PDB entry 7OR6 | X-ray diffraction, 2.12 A resolution | chains AAA and BBB

# Chain AAA (and BBB)
Name: Protein P-30
Source organism: Lithobates pipiens
Notes: EC 3.1.27.-; chain BBB of this document is another copy of the same molecule, construct and numbering; everything in this record applies to it too
Reference sequence: P22069 (RNP30_LITPI); residue numbers follow UniProt; this construct covers 2-104
Amino-acid sequence (105 residues; row label = number of the first residue in the row; numbering starts at 0):
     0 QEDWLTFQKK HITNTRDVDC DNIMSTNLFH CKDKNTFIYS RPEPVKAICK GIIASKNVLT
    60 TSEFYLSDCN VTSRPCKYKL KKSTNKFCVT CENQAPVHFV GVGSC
Not modelled in the structure: 0
Differences from the reference sequence: insertion (1)
Modified residues: Glu1 (pyroglutamic acid; PCA)
UniProt features mapped onto this chain:
  - active site: His10 (Proton acceptor), His97 (Proton donor)
  - binding site (substrate): Lys31 to Thr35
  - modified residue: Gln0 (Pyrrolidone carboxylic acid)
Disulfides: Cys19-Cys68, Cys30-Cys75, Cys48-Cys90, Cys87-Cys104

# Interface between chain AAA and chain BBB
Pairs across the interface (85):
  Glu1(AAA) - Val96(BBB)  hydrogen bond (backbone-backbone)
  Glu1(AAA) - His97(BBB)
  Asp2(AAA) - Val96(BBB)
  Trp3(AAA) - Pro41(BBB)
  Trp3(AAA) - Lys45(BBB)
  Trp3(AAA) - Ala94(BBB)  hydrophobic
  Trp3(AAA) - Pro95(BBB)
  Phe6(AAA) - Val44(BBB)  hydrophobic
  Phe6(AAA) - Val88(BBB)  hydrophobic
  Phe6(AAA) - Pro95(BBB)
  Phe6(AAA) - Val96(BBB)
  Phe6(AAA) - His97(BBB)
  Phe6(AAA) - Phe98(BBB)
  Gln7(AAA) - Pro41(BBB)
  Lys8(AAA) - Leu27(BBB)
  Lys8(AAA) - Phe28(BBB)
  Lys9(AAA) - Leu27(BBB)
  Lys9(AAA) - Phe28(BBB)
  Lys9(AAA) - Asn34(BBB)  hydrogen bond (backbone-side chain)
  Lys9(AAA) - Phe36(BBB)
  His10(AAA) - Asn34(BBB)  hydrogen bond
  His10(AAA) - Thr35(BBB)  hydrogen bond (side chain-backbone)
  His10(AAA) - Phe36(BBB)
  His10(AAA) - Ile37(BBB)  hydrogen bond (backbone-backbone)
  His10(AAA) - Phe98(BBB)
  Ile11(AAA) - Ile37(BBB)
  Ile11(AAA) - Ser39(BBB)
  Ile11(AAA) - Val44(BBB)  hydrophobic
  Thr12(AAA) - Val17(BBB)
  Thr12(AAA) - Phe36(BBB)
  Thr12(AAA) - Ile37(BBB)  hydrogen bond (backbone-backbone)
  Thr12(AAA) - Tyr38(BBB)
  Thr12(AAA) - Ser39(BBB)
  Asn13(AAA) - Thr12(BBB)
  Asn13(AAA) - Asn13(BBB)  hydrogen bond
  Asn13(AAA) - Tyr38(BBB)
  Asn13(AAA) - Ser39(BBB)
  Asn13(AAA) - Arg40(BBB)
  Asn13(AAA) - Pro41(BBB)
  Thr14(AAA) - Arg40(BBB)
  Arg15(AAA) - Arg40(BBB)
  Val17(AAA) - Thr12(BBB)
  Thr25(AAA) - Asn21(BBB)  hydrogen bond
  Thr25(AAA) - Thr25(BBB)
  Asn26(AAA) - Asn21(BBB)  hydrogen bond (backbone-side chain)
  Asn26(AAA) - Ser24(BBB)  hydrogen bond
  Leu27(AAA) - Lys8(BBB)
  Leu27(AAA) - Asp18(BBB)
  Leu27(AAA) - Asn21(BBB)  hydrogen bond (backbone-side chain)
  Phe28(AAA) - Lys8(BBB)
  Phe28(AAA) - Lys9(BBB)
  Asn34(AAA) - Lys9(BBB)  hydrogen bond (side chain-backbone)
  Asn34(AAA) - His10(BBB)
  Thr35(AAA) - His10(BBB)  hydrogen bond (backbone-side chain)
  Phe36(AAA) - Lys9(BBB)
  Phe36(AAA) - His10(BBB)
  Ile37(AAA) - His10(BBB)  hydrogen bond (backbone-backbone)
  Ile37(AAA) - Ile11(BBB)
  Ile37(AAA) - Thr12(BBB)  hydrogen bond (backbone-backbone)
  Tyr38(AAA) - Thr12(BBB)
  Tyr38(AAA) - Asn13(BBB)
  Tyr38(AAA) - Arg40(BBB)
  Ser39(AAA) - Ile11(BBB)
  Ser39(AAA) - Asn13(BBB)
  Arg40(AAA) - Asn13(BBB)
  Arg40(AAA) - Arg15(BBB)
  Arg40(AAA) - Tyr38(BBB)
  Pro41(AAA) - Trp3(BBB)
  Pro41(AAA) - Gln7(BBB)
  Pro41(AAA) - Ile11(BBB)  hydrophobic
  Pro41(AAA) - Asn13(BBB)
  Val44(AAA) - Phe6(BBB)  hydrophobic
  Val44(AAA) - Ile11(BBB)  hydrophobic
  Lys45(AAA) - Trp3(BBB)
  Val88(AAA) - Phe6(BBB)  hydrophobic
  Ala94(AAA) - Trp3(BBB)  hydrophobic
  Pro95(AAA) - Trp3(BBB)
  Pro95(AAA) - Phe6(BBB)
  Val96(AAA) - Glu1(BBB)  hydrogen bond (backbone-backbone)
  Val96(AAA) - Asp2(BBB)
  Val96(AAA) - Phe6(BBB)
  His97(AAA) - Glu1(BBB)
  His97(AAA) - Phe6(BBB)
  Phe98(AAA) - Phe6(BBB)
  Phe98(AAA) - His10(BBB)
Also at the interface, not in a pair above, chain BBB (36 interface residues in all): Thr14

# Summary
34 residues of chain AAA face 36 of chain BBB across their interface, with 16 hydrogen bonds. Among the polar
pairs are Lys9(AAA)-Asn34(BBB), His10(AAA)-Asn34(BBB) and His10(AAA)-Thr35(BBB). UniProt lists active-site
residues His10(AAA) and His97(AAA) and 5 substrate-binding residues on chain AAA.
Chain AAA and chain BBB are both Protein P-30 (Lithobates pipiens); the structure, The crystal structure of
the domain-swapped dimer of onconase, was determined by X-ray diffraction, deposited together with 7ORD.
